PDB entry 3KOH | X-ray diffraction, 2.90 A resolution | chain A

[Chain A]
Molecule: Cytochrome P450 2E1
From: Homo sapiens
Notes: EC 1.14.13.-
UniProt: P05181 (CP2E1_HUMAN); residues 32-493 here correspond to UniProt positions 31-492 (UniProt number = residue number - 1)
Chain sequence (476 residues; each row starts with the number of its first residue):
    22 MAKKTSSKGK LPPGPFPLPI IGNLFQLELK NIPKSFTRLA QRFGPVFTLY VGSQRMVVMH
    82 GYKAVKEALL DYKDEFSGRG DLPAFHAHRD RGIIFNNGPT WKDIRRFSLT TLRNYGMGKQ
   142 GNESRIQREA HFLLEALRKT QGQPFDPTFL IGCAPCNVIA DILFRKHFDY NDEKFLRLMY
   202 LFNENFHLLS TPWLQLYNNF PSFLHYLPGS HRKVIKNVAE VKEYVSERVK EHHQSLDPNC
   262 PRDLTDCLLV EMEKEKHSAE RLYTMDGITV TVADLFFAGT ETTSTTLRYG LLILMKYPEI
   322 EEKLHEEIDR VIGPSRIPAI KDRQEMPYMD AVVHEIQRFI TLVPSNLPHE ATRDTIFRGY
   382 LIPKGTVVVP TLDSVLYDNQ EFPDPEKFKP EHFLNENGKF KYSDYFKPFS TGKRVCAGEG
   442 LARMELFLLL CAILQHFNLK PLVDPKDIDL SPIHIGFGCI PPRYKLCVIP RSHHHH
Disordered / not traced: 22-30, 494-497
Construct notes: expression tag (22-31, 494-497)
Metal / ion sites: heme Fe: Cys437 (together with 8-(1H-imidazol-1-yl)octanoic acid)
Residues lining bound ligands:
  - heme (HEM): Arg100, Ile114, Ile115, Trp122, Arg126, Leu133, Leu296, Ala299, Gly300, Thr303, Thr304, Thr307, Leu363, Val364, Asn367, Leu368, His370, Leu393, Pro429, Phe430, Ser431, Thr432, Arg435, Val436, Cys437, Ala438, Gly439, Ala443
  - 8-(1H-imidazol-1-yl)octanoic acid (OIO): Phe106, Phe203, Asn206, Phe207, Val239, Val242, Phe298, Ala299, Glu302, Thr303, Leu368, Phe478
From the paper describing this entry:
  - binding site for 8-(1H-imidazol-1-yl)octanoic acid: Phe106, Asn206, Phe207, Phe298, Phe478
  - conformationally variable residues (side-chain flip): Phe298
  - mutagenesis - H109F, N206L: decreased stability

[In short]
Chain A binds heme and 8-(1H-imidazol-1-yl)octanoic acid. From the paper: a binding site for
8-(1H-imidazol-1-yl)octanoic acid at Phe106, Asn206 and Phe207 among others; H109F and N206L reduce stability.
Chain A is Cytochrome P450 2E1 (Homo sapiens); the structure, Cytochrome P450 2E1 with omega-imidazolyl
octanoic acid, was determined by X-ray diffraction (same publication as 3GPH and 3LC4).
